PDB entry 4LSQ | X-ray diffraction, 2.25 A resolution | chains H and L of the 3 polymer chains in the assembly

# Chain H
Name: Heavy chain of antibody vrc-CH31
Source organism: Homo sapiens
Notes: antibody fragment or engineered binder
Sequence (236 residues; each row starts with the number of its first residue; note: 1 number in that range is skipped by the numbering (no residue carries it; nothing is unmodelled there); a row labelled like 28A-28I holds insertion residues (28A, then the next letters in order)):
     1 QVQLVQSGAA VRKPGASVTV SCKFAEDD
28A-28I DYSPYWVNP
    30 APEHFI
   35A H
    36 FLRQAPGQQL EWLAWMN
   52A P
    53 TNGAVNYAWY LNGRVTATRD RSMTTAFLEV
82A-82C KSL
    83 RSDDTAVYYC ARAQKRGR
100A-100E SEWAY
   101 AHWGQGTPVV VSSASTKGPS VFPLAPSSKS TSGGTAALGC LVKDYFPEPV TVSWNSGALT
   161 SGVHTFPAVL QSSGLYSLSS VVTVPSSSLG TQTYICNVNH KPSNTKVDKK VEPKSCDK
Unresolved in the structure: 28A-28I, 131-133, 217-218
Disulfides: Cys-22/Cys-92, Cys-140/Cys-196

# Chain L
Name: Light chain of antibody vrc-CH31 with N70D mutation
Source organism: Homo sapiens
Notes: antibody fragment or engineered binder
Sequence (210 residues; each row starts with the number of its first residue; note: 4 numbers in that range are skipped by the numbering (no residue carries them; nothing is unmodelled there)):
     1 DIQMTQSPSS LSASLGDRVT ITCQASRGIG KDLNWYQQKA GKAPKLLVSD ASTLEGGVPS
    61 RFSGSGFHQD FSLTISSLQA EDVATYFCQQ Y
    96 ETFGQGTKVD IKRTVAAPSV FIFPPSDEQL KSGTASVVCL LNNFYPREAK VQWKVDNALQ
   156 SGNSQESVTE QDSKDSTYSL SSTLTLSKAD YEKHKVYACE VTHQGLSSPV TKSFNRGEC
Unresolved in the structure: 214
Disulfides: Cys-23/Cys-88, Cys-134/Cys-194

# Interface between chain H and chain L
Contacting residue pairs - 64 pairs, chain H then chain L:
  Gln-1(H) / Glu-55(L)
  Gln-1(H) / Gly-56(L)
  Leu-37(H) / Phe-98(L)  hydrophobic
  Gln-39(H) / Gln-38(L)  hydrogen bond
  Gln-44(H) / Phe-98(L)
  Gln-44(H) / Gly-99(L)  hydrogen bond (side chain-backbone)
  Gln-44(H) / Gln-100(L)  hydrogen bond (side chain-backbone)
  Gln-44(H) / Gly-101(L)
  Leu-45(H) / Pro-44(L)  hydrophobic
  Leu-45(H) / Phe-87(L)  hydrophobic
  Leu-45(H) / Phe-98(L)
  Trp-47(H) / Glu-96(L)
  Tyr-91(H) / Gln-38(L)
  Tyr-91(H) / Lys-42(L)
  Tyr-91(H) / Ala-43(L)  hydrophobic
  Trp-100C(H) / Asn-34(L)
  Trp-100C(H) / Tyr-36(L)  hydrogen bond (backbone-side chain)
  Trp-100C(H) / Gln-89(L)  hydrogen bond (backbone-side chain)
  Trp-100C(H) / Tyr-91(L)
  Trp-100C(H) / Glu-96(L)
  Ala-100D(H) / Asn-34(L)
  Ala-100D(H) / Tyr-36(L)
  Ala-100D(H) / Leu-46(L)  hydrophobic
  Tyr-100E(H) / Tyr-36(L)  hydrogen bond (backbone-side chain)
  Tyr-100E(H) / Leu-46(L)
  Tyr-100E(H) / Gln-89(L)
  Ala-101(H) / Glu-55(L)
  Trp-103(H) / Tyr-36(L)  hydrophobic
  Trp-103(H) / Ala-43(L)  hydrophobic
  Trp-103(H) / Pro-44(L)  hydrogen bond (side chain-backbone)
  Gly-104(H) / Ala-43(L)
  Phe-122(H) / Glu-123(L)
  Phe-122(H) / Gln-124(L)
  Pro-123(H) / Ser-121(L)
  Pro-123(H) / Glu-123(L)
  Leu-124(H) / Phe-118(L)
  Leu-124(H) / Val-133(L)  hydrophobic
  Ala-125(H) / Phe-118(L)
  Lys-129(H) / Ser-208(L)  hydrogen bond (side chain-backbone)
  Ala-137(H) / Phe-116(L)  hydrophobic
  Ala-137(H) / Phe-118(L)
  Leu-141(H) / Ser-131(L)
  Lys-143(H) / Ser-131(L)  hydrogen bond
  Lys-143(H) / Thr-180(L)  hydrogen bond
  His-164(H) / Asn-137(L)
  His-164(H) / Asn-138(L)  hydrogen bond
  His-164(H) / Thr-164(L)
  His-164(H) / Ser-174(L)  hydrogen bond
  Phe-166(H) / Leu-135(L)  hydrophobic
  Phe-166(H) / Ser-162(L)
  Phe-166(H) / Thr-164(L)
  Phe-166(H) / Ser-174(L)
  Phe-166(H) / Leu-175(L)
  Phe-166(H) / Ser-176(L)
  Pro-167(H) / Ser-162(L)  hydrogen bond (backbone-side chain)
  Pro-167(H) / Val-163(L)
  Val-169(H) / Gln-160(L)
  Leu-170(H) / Gln-160(L)  hydrogen bond (backbone-side chain)
  Gln-171(H) / Gln-160(L)
  Val-181(H) / Leu-135(L)  hydrophobic
  Thr-183(H) / Asn-137(L)
  Lys-209(H) / Glu-123(L)  salt bridge
  Lys-214(H) / Asp-122(L)  salt bridge
  Cys-216(H) / Glu-213(L)
Other interface residues (no listed pair), chain H (38 interface residues in all): Ser-100A, Val-121, Thr-135, Leu-138, Thr-165, Ser-179
Other interface residues (no listed pair), chain L (44 interface residues in all): Lys-45, Ser-49, Asp-50, Ser-127, Glu-161, Phe-209

# In short
38 residues of chain H and 44 residues of chain L are in contact; the contacts include 14 hydrogen bonds and 2
salt bridges. Among the polar pairs are Lys-209(H)/Glu-123(L), Lys-214(H)/Asp-122(L) and Gln-39(H)/Gln-38(L).
Here chain H is Heavy chain of antibody vrc-CH31 and chain L is Light chain of antibody vrc-CH31 with N70D
mutation, both from Homo sapiens. Entry 4LSQ (Crystal structure of broadly and potently neutralizing antibody
VRC-CH31 in complex with HIV-1 clade A/E gp120 ...) was determined by X-ray diffraction together with 4LSP,
4LSR, 4LSS, 4LST, 4LSU and 4LSV from the same study.
